4ZV2 - chain A; structure by X-ray diffraction, 1.43 A resolution.

== Chain A ==
Name: AncQR
Organism: synthetic construct
Chain sequence (233 residues; each row starts with the number of its first residue):
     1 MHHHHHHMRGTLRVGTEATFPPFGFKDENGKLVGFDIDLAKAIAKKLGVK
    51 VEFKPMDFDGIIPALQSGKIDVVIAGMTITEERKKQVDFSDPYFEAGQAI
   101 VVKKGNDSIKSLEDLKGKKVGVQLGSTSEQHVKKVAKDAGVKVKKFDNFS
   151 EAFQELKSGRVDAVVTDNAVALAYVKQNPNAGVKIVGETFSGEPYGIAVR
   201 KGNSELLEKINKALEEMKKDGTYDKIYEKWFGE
Unresolved in the structure: 1-6, 137-138
Ligand contacts: glutamine (GLN): Glu17, Phe20, Phe58, Ala75, Gly76, Met77, Thr78, Arg83, Gln123, Gly125, Ser126, Thr127, Asp167, Glu193, Tyr195

== Overview ==
Bound to chain A: glutamine.
Chain A is AncQR (synthetic construct); the structure, An ancestral arginine-binding protein bound to
glutamine, was determined by X-ray diffraction together with 4ZV1 from the same study.
